PDB entry 6KOE | X-ray diffraction, 3.75 A resolution | chains C and D of the 4 polymer chains in the assembly

Chain C:
Name: AA3-600 quinol oxidase subunit IIII
Source organism: Bacillus subtilis
UniProtKB: A0A063X6N5 (A0A063X6N5_BACIU); residue numbers follow UniProt; this construct covers 1-204
Sequence (204 residues; each row starts with the number of its first residue):
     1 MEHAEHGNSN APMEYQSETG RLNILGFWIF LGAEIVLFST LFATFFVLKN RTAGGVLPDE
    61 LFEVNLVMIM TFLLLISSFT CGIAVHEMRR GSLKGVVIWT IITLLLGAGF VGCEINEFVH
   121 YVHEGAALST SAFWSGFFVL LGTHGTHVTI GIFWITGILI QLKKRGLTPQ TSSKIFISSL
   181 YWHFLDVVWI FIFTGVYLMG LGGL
Unresolved in the structure: 1-19, 198-204

Chain D:
Name: AA3-600 quinol oxidase subunit IV
Source organism: Bacillus subtilis
UniProtKB: P34959; residues 48-124 carry their UniProt numbers (77 of 124 residues fall inside the UniProt entry; the rest is not from it)
Sequence (124 residues; each row starts with the number of its first residue; note: 1 number in that range is skipped by the numbering (no residue carries it; nothing is unmodelled there); numbering starts at 0; X marks 47 residues of unknown identity (built as UNK)):
     0 XXXXXXXXXX XXXXXXXXXX XX
    23 XXXXXXXXXX XXXXXXXXXX XXXXXFGFAF IQAALQLLMF MHMTESENGT IQVGNTLFGF
    83 FGAIVIVLGS IWIFAAHYHH GDHMDGNPPG GAEHSEHSGH NE
Unresolved in the structure: 23-47, 96-124

Chain C / chain D interface:
Pairs across the interface - 42 pairs, chain C then chain D:
  Ile24(C) - Gln74(D)
  Leu25(C) - Asn70(D)
  Leu25(C) - Ile73(D)  hydrophobic
  Leu25(C) - Gln74(D)
  Trp28(C) - Phe62(D)  hydrophobic
  Trp28(C) - Met65(D)
  Trp28(C) - Gln74(D)
  Trp28(C) - Asn77(D)
  Trp28(C) - Thr78(D)
  Ile29(C) - Asn77(D)
  Gly32(C) - Asn77(D)
  Ile35(C) - Thr78(D)
  Ile35(C) - Gly81(D)
  Ile35(C) - Phe82(D)  hydrophobic
  Val36(C) - Ile88(D)  hydrophobic
  Ser39(C) - Ala85(D)
  Ser39(C) - Ile88(D)
  Ser39(C) - Val89(D)
  Phe42(C) - Val89(D)  hydrophobic
  Ala43(C) - Ile88(D)  hydrophobic
  Ala43(C) - Val89(D)
  Ala43(C) - Ser92(D)
  Phe46(C) - Ile93(D)  hydrophobic
  Val47(C) - Ser92(D)
  Leu73(C) - Leu57(D)  hydrophobic
  Ile76(C) - Met61(D)  hydrophobic
  Thr80(C) - His64(D)
  Thr80(C) - Met65(D)
  Leu180(C) - Phe62(D)  hydrophobic
  Leu180(C) - Met65(D)  hydrophobic
  His183(C) - Met61(D)  hydrogen bond
  His183(C) - Phe62(D)
  His183(C) - Met65(D)
  Asp186(C) - Gln58(D)
  Val187(C) - Gln58(D)
  Val187(C) - Phe82(D)  hydrophobic
  Ile190(C) - Leu57(D)  hydrophobic
  Ile190(C) - Gln58(D)
  Phe191(C) - Gln54(D)
  Phe191(C) - Ala55(D)
  Thr194(C) - Phe50(D)
  Thr194(C) - Gln54(D)
Also at the interface, not in a pair above, chain C (34 interface residues in all): Arg21, Thr40, Phe62, Leu66, Ile69, Met70, Ser77, Cys81, Val85, Arg89, Phe176, Phe193
Also at the interface, not in a pair above, chain D (22 interface residues in all): Thr66

Summary:
Chain C and chain D form an interface of 34 and 22 residues respectively, with 1 hydrogen bond. Its one
hydrogen-bonded contact is His183(C)-Met61(D).
Here chain C is AA3-600 quinol oxidase subunit IIII and chain D is AA3-600 quinol oxidase subunit IV, both
from Bacillus subtilis. Entry 6KOE (X-ray Structure of the proton-pumping cytochrome aa3-600 menaquinol
oxidase from Bacillus subtilis) was determined by X-ray diffraction, deposited together with 6KOB and 6KOC.
